PDB entry 6YS5 | electron microscopy, 3.00 A resolution | chains 3 and t of the 10 polymer chains in the assembly

[Chain 3]
Molecule: 16S ribosomal RNA
Organism: Acinetobacter baumannii ATCC 19606
Sequence (1544 nucleotides; numbered 1 to 1544; the number before each row is that of its first residue):
     1 UUUAACUGAAGAGUUUGAUCAUGGCUCAGAUUGAACGCUGGCGGCAGGCU
    51 UAACACAUGCAAGUCGAGCGGGGGAAGGUAGCUUGCUACCGGACCUAGCG
   101 GCGGACGGGUGAGUAAUGCUUAGGAAUCUGCCUAUUAGUGGGGGACAACA
   151 UCUCGAAAGGGAUGCUAAUACCGCAUACGUCCUACGGGAGAAAGCAGGGG
   201 AUCUUCGGACCUUGCGCUAAUAGAUGAGCCUAAGUCGGAUUAGCUAGUUG
   251 GUGGGGUAAAGGCCUACCAAGGCGACGAUCUGUAGCGGGUCUGAGAGGAU
   301 GAUCCGCCACACUGGGACUGAGACACGGCCCAGACUCCUACGGGAGGCAG
   351 CAGUGGGGAAUAUUGGACAAUGGGGGGAACCCUGAUCCAGCCAUGCCGCG
   401 UGUGUGAAGAAGGCCUUAUGGUUGUAAAGCACUUUAAGCGAGGAGGAGGC
   451 UACUUUAGUUAAUACCUAGAGAUAGUGGACGUUACUCGCAGAAUAAGCAC
   501 CGGCUAACUCUGUGCCAGCAGCCGCGGUAAUACAGAGGGUGCGAGCGUUA
   551 AUCGGAUUUACUGGGCGUAAAGCGUGCGUAGGCGGCUUAUUAAGUCGGAU
   601 GUGAAAUCCCCGAGCUUAACUUGGGAAUUGCAUUCGAUACUGGUGAGCUA
   651 GAGUAUGGGAGAGGAUGGUAGAAUUCCAGGUGUAGCGGUGAAAUGCGUAG
   701 AGAUCUGGAGGAAUACCGAUGGCGAAGGCAGCCAUCUGGCCUAAUACUGA
   751 CGCUGAGGUACGAAAGCAUGGGGAGCAAACAGGAUUAGAUACCCUGGUAG
   801 UCCAUGCCGUAAACGAUGUCUACUAGCCGUUGGGGCCUUUGAGGCUUUAG
   851 UGGCGCAGCUAACGCGAUAAGUAGACCGCCUGGGGAGUACGGUCGCAAGA
   901 CUAAAACUCAAAUGAAUUGACGGGGGCCCGCACAAGCGGUGGAGCAUGUG
   951 GUUUAAUUCGAUGCAACGCGAAGAACCUUACCUGGCCUUGACAUACUAGA
  1001 AACUUUCCAGAGAUGGAUUGGUGCCUUCGGGAAUCUAGAUACAGGUGCUG
  1051 CAUGGCUGUCGUCAGCUCGUGUCGUGAGAUGUUGGGUUAAGUCCCGCAAC
  1101 GAGCGCAACCCUUUUCCUUACUUGCCAGCAUUUCGGAUGGGAACUUUAAG
  1151 GAUACUGCCAGUGACAAACUGGAGGAAGGCGGGGACGACGUCAAGUCAUC
  1201 AUGGCCCUUACGGCCAGGGCUACACACGUGCUACAAUGGUCGGUACAAAG
  1251 GGUUGCUACACAGCGAUGUGAUGCUAAUCUCAAAAAGCCGAUCGUAGUCC
  1301 GGAUUGGAGUCUGCAACUCGACUCCAUGAAGUCGGAAUCGCUAGUAAUCG
  1351 CGGAUCAGAAUGCCGCGGUGAAUACGUUCCCGGGCCUUGUACACACCGCC
  1401 CGUCACACCAUGGGAGUUUGUUGCACCAGAAGUAGCUAGCCUAACUGCAA
  1451 AGAGGGCGGUUACCACGGUGUGGCCGAUGACUGGGGUGAAGUCGUAACAA
  1501 GGUAGCCGUAGGGGAACCUGCGGCUGGAUCACCUCCUUAACGAA
Not modelled in the structure: 1-923, 1023-1030, 1385-1544
Ion coordination: Mg2+ site 1 near C931 (its only coordinating residue here); Mg2+ site 2 near A934 (its only coordinating residue here); Mg2+ site 3: A961, U1196; Mg2+ site 4 near C969 (its only coordinating residue here); Mg2+ site 5 near C977 (its only coordinating residue here); Mg2+ site 6 near G990 (its only coordinating residue here); Mg2+ site 7: C1051, A1194; Mg2+ site 8: C1051, A1194, G1195; Mg2+ site 9: G1055, U1196; Mg2+ site 10: G1065, G1091; Mg2+ site 11: U1092, G1105; Mg2+ site 12 near A1107 (its only coordinating residue here); 6 more Mg2+ sites not listed

[Chain t]
Protein: 30S ribosomal protein S19
Organism: Acinetobacter baumannii ATCC 19606
Reference sequence: D0CD01 (D0CD01_ACIB2); residue numbers follow UniProt; this construct covers 1-91
Chain sequence (91 residues; each row starts with the number of its first residue):
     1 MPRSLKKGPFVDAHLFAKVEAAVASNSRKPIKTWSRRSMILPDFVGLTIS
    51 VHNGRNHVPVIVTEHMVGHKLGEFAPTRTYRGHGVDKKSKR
Not modelled in the structure: 1, 85-91

[Chain 3 / chain t interface]
Pairs across the interface (60):
  U952(3) / His-83(t)  hydrogen bond to the sugar
  U953(3) / Tyr-80(t)  sugar contact
  U953(3) / His-83(t)  sugar contact
  U954(3) / Thr-79(t)  sugar contact
  U954(3) / Arg-81(t)  salt bridge to the phosphate
  A955(3) / Asn-53(t)  hydrogen bond to the base
  A955(3) / Gly-54(t)  base contact
  A955(3) / Arg-55(t)  salt bridge to the phosphate
  A955(3) / Thr-77(t)  hydrogen bond to the base
  A956(3) / Thr-77(t)  base contact
  U983(3) / Gly-54(t)  base contact
  U983(3) / Arg-55(t)  sugar contact
  A1011(3) / His-14(t)  sugar contact
  A1011(3) / Lys-18(t)  salt bridge to the phosphate
  A1011(3) / Trp-34(t)  stacking on the base
  A1216(3) / Trp-34(t)  sugar contact
  G1217(3) / Trp-34(t)  sugar contact
  G1217(3) / Arg-36(t)  phosphate contact
  G1217(3) / His-52(t)  hydrogen bond to the sugar
  G1217(3) / Gly-54(t)  hydrogen bond to the base
  G1218(3) / Arg-36(t)  salt bridge to the phosphate
  G1218(3) / Gly-54(t)  sugar contact
  G1218(3) / Thr-77(t)  phosphate contact
  G1219(3) / Thr-77(t)  hydrogen bond to the phosphate
  G1219(3) / Arg-78(t)  salt bridge to the phosphate
  C1220(3) / Arg-78(t)  salt bridge to the phosphate
  U1221(3) / Arg-78(t)  hydrogen bond to the sugar
  A1222(3) / Arg-78(t)  hydrogen bond to the sugar
  C1223(3) / Tyr-80(t)  sugar contact
  C1223(3) / His-83(t)  hydrogen bond to the base
  A1224(3) / Tyr-80(t)  hydrogen bond to the phosphate
  A1224(3) / His-83(t)  base contact
  G1309(3) / Pro-2(t)  base contact
  G1309(3) / Leu-5(t)  phosphate contact
  U1310(3) / Pro-2(t)  base contact
  U1310(3) / Ser-4(t)  phosphate contact
  U1310(3) / Leu-5(t)  hydrogen bond to the phosphate
  C1311(3) / Pro-2(t)  hydrogen bond to the base
  C1311(3) / Ser-4(t)  hydrogen bond to the phosphate
  C1311(3) / Lys-6(t)  salt bridge to the phosphate
  G1313(3) / Arg-3(t)  base contact
  G1313(3) / Lys-7(t)  hydrogen bond to the base
  C1314(3) / Arg-37(t)  hydrogen bond to the base
  A1315(3) / Arg-3(t)  salt bridge to the phosphate
  A1315(3) / Lys-7(t)  salt bridge to the phosphate
  A1315(3) / Phe-10(t)  sugar contact
  A1315(3) / Arg-37(t)  sugar contact
  A1316(3) / Arg-3(t)  salt bridge to the phosphate
  A1316(3) / Phe-10(t)  phosphate contact
  A1316(3) / Lys-70(t)  salt bridge to the phosphate
  C1317(3) / Arg-36(t)  hydrogen bond to the base
  C1317(3) / Arg-37(t)  base contact
  C1317(3) / Lys-70(t)  salt bridge to the phosphate
  C1317(3) / Gly-72(t)  base contact
  C1317(3) / Glu-73(t)  sugar contact
  U1318(3) / Arg-36(t)  base contact
  U1318(3) / Thr-77(t)  sugar contact
  U1318(3) / Arg-78(t)  hydrogen bond to the sugar
  C1319(3) / Arg-78(t)  salt bridge to the phosphate
  G1320(3) / Pro-2(t)  base contact
Interface residues without a listed pair, chain 3 (32 interface residues in all): G951, U957, G1012, U1312, A1321
Interface residues without a listed pair, chain t (27 interface residues in all): Gly-82, Gly-84

[Overview]
Chain 3 and chain t form an interface of 32 and 27 residues respectively, with 17 hydrogen bonds, 13 salt
bridges and 1 aromatic stacking contact. Among the polar pairs are A955(3)/Asn-53(t), A955(3)/Thr-77(t) and
G1217(3)/Gly-54(t). A961(3) and U1196(3) form the Mg2+ site 3.
Chain 3 is 16S ribosomal RNA and chain t is 30S ribosomal protein S19, both from Acinetobacter baumannii ATCC
19606; the structure, Acinetobacter baumannii ribosome-amikacin complex - 30S subunit head, was determined by
electron microscopy, deposited together with 6YPU, 6YT9 and 6YTF.
